PDB entry 5XSI | X-ray diffraction, 2.20 A resolution | chains A and B

# Chain A (and B)
Molecule: Phosphodiesterase acting on cyclic dinucleotides
From: Staphylococcus aureus
Notes: chain B of this document is another copy of the same molecule, construct and numbering; everything in this record applies to it too
Reference sequence: A0A0U1MUE2 (A0A0U1MUE2_STAAU); residues 316-655 here correspond to UniProt positions 322-661 (UniProt number = residue number + 6)
Sequence (343 residues; numbered 313 to 655; the number before each row is that of its first residue):
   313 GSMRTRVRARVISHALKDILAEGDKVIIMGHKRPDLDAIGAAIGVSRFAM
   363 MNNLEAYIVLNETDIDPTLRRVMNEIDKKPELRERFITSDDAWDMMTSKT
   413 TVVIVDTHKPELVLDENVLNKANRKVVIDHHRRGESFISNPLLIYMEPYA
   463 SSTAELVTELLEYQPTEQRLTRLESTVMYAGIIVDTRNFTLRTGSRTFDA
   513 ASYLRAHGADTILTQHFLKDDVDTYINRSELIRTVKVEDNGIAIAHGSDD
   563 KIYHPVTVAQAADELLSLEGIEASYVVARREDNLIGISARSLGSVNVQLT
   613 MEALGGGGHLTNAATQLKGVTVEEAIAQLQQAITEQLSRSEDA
Unresolved in the structure: 313-318, 652-655
Sequence notes: expression tag (313-315)
Ion coordination: Mn2+ site 1: H343, D347, D418; Mn2+ site 2: D349, D418, H442, D497

# Interface between chain A and chain B
Residue-residue contacts (66; chain A residue first):
  R383(A) with E581(B), salt bridge
  Y491(A) with F501(B); F510(B)
  N500(A) with N500(B), hydrogen bond (backbone-side chain)
  F501(A) with F501(B), hydrophobic; F510(B), hydrophobic
  T502(A) with T523(B)
  T505(A) with R517(B), hydrogen bond (backbone-side chain)
  G506(A) with R517(B)
  S507(A) with S514(B), hydrogen bond (backbone-side chain); R517(B); A518(B)
  F510(A) with Y491(B); F501(B), hydrophobic; F510(B); A513(B), hydrophobic; S514(B); R517(B)
  D511(A) with S514(B), hydrogen bond
  A513(A) with F510(B)
  S514(A) with S507(B), hydrogen bond (side chain-backbone); F510(B); D511(B), hydrogen bond
  R517(A) with T505(B), hydrogen bond (side chain-backbone); G506(B); S507(B)
  A518(A) with S507(B)
  T523(A) with F501(B); T502(B)
  Q527(A) with T502(B)
  K531(A) with L578(B), hydrogen bond (side chain-backbone); S579(B); E581(B); L604(B)
  D532(A) with L580(B); E581(B), hydrogen bond (backbone-backbone)
  D533(A) with E581(B)
  V534(A) with V547(B), hydrophobic; L580(B), hydrophobic
  Y537(A) with Y537(B); S541(B); I544(B), hydrophobic; E576(B)
  I538(A) with R545(B)
  S541(A) with Y537(B); S541(B)
  I544(A) with Y537(B), hydrophobic
  R545(A) with I538(B); E542(B), salt bridge; R545(B)
  V547(A) with V534(B), hydrophobic
  E576(A) with Y537(B)
  L578(A) with K531(B), hydrogen bond (backbone-side chain)
  S579(A) with K531(B); D532(B), hydrogen bond (backbone-backbone)
  L580(A) with K531(B), hydrogen bond (backbone-side chain); D532(B); V534(B), hydrophobic; Y537(B), hydrophobic
  E581(A) with R383(B), salt bridge; K531(B); D532(B), hydrogen bond (backbone-backbone); D533(B)
  I583(A) with K531(B), hydrogen bond (backbone-side chain)
  L604(A) with I524(B), hydrophobic; K531(B)
Interface residues without a listed pair, chain A (34 interface residues in all): V549
Interface residues without a listed pair, chain B (36 interface residues in all): Q527, V549, I583

# Overview
Chain A and chain B form an interface of 34 and 36 residues respectively, with 14 hydrogen bonds and 3 salt
bridges. Among the polar pairs are R383(A)-E581(B), R545(A)-E542(B) and N500(A)-N500(B). H343(A), D347(A) and
D418(A) form the Mn2+ site 1.
Both chains are Phosphodiesterase acting on cyclic dinucleotides (Staphylococcus aureus). Entry 5XSI (The
catalytic domain of GdpP) was determined by X-ray diffraction (same publication as 5XSN and 5XSP).
